Entry 7LHZ (X-ray diffraction, 3.30 A resolution); this record covers chains A and B of the 6 polymer chains in the assembly.

== Chain A ==
Name: DNA topoisomerase 4 subunit B, DNA topoisomerase 4 subunit A chimera
Source organism: Klebsiella pneumoniae 342
Notes: EC 5.6.2.2; fragment: (parE) + (parC)
Reference sequence: chimeric construct of A0A377Y395, A0A486EJ79: residues 390-998 from A0A377Y395 (A0A377Y395_KLEPN) positions 390-631 (offset varies); residues 1001-1490 from A0A486EJ79 positions 1-490 (UniProt number = residue number - 1000)
Sequence (743 residues; numbered 389 to 1498; 367 numbers in that range are skipped by the numbering (no residue carries them; nothing is unmodelled there); the number before each row is that of its first residue):
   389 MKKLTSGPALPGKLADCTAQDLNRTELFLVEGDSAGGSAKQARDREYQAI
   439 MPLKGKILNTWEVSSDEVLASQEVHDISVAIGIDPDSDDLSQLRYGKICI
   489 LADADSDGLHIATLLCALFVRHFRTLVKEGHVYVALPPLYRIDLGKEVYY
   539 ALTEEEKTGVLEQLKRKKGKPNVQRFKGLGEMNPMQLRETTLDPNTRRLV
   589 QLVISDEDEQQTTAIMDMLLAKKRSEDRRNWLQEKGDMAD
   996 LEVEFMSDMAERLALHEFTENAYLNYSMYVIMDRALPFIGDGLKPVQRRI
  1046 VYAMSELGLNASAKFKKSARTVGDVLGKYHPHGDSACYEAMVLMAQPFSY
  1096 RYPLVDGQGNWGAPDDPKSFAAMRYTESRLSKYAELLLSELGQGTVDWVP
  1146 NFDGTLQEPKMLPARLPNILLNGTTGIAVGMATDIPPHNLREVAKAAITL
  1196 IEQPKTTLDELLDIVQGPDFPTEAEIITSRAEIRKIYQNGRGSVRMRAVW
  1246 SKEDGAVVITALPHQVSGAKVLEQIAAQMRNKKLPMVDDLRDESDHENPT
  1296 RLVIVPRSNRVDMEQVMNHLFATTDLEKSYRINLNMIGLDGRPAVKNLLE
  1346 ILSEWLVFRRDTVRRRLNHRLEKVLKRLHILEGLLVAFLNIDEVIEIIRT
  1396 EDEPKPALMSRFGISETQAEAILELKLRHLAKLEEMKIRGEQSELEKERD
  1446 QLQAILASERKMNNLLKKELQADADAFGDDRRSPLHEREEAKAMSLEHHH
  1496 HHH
Disordered / not traced: 389-400, 996-1005, 1484-1498
Construct notes: initiating methionine (389); linker (999-1000); conflict Thr-1255 (Ser255 in A0A486EJ79); expression tag (1491-1498)
Bound ions: Mg2+: Asp-491, Asp-493
Ligand contacts: Y21 ((3S)-10-[(3R)-3-(1-aminocyclopropyl)pyrrolidin-1-yl]-9-fluoro-3-methyl-5-oxo-2,3-dihydro-5H-[1,4]oxazino[2,3,4-ij]quinoline-6-carboxylic acid): Lys-442, Gly-443, Glu-461, Gly-1078, Asp-1079, Ser-1080, Ala-1081
Reported in the primary citation:
  - binding site for Y21: Arg-1119
  - conformationally variable residues (order/disorder transition): Arg-1119

== Chain B ==
Name: DNA topoisomerase 4 subunit B, DNA topoisomerase 4 subunit A chimera
Source organism: Klebsiella pneumoniae 342
Notes: EC 5.6.2.2; fragment: (parE) + (parC)
Reference sequence: chimeric construct of A0A377Y395, A0A486EJ79: residues 390-998 from A0A377Y395 (A0A377Y395_KLEPN) positions 390-631 (offset varies); residues 1001-1490 from A0A486EJ79 positions 1-490 (UniProt number = residue number - 1000)
Sequence (743 residues; numbered 389 to 1498; 367 numbers in that range are skipped by the numbering (no residue carries them; nothing is unmodelled there); the number before each row is that of its first residue):
   389 MKKLTSGPALPGKLADCTAQDLNRTELFLVEGDSAGGSAKQARDREYQAI
   439 MPLKGKILNTWEVSSDEVLASQEVHDISVAIGIDPDSDDLSQLRYGKICI
   489 LADADSDGLHIATLLCALFVRHFRTLVKEGHVYVALPPLYRIDLGKEVYY
   539 ALTEEEKTGVLEQLKRKKGKPNVQRFKGLGEMNPMQLRETTLDPNTRRLV
   589 QLVISDEDEQQTTAIMDMLLAKKRSEDRRNWLQEKG
   992 DMADLEVEFMSDMAERLALHEFTENAYLNYSMYVIMDRALPFIGDGLKPV
  1042 QRRIVYAMSELGLNASAKFKKSARTVGDVLGKYHPHGDSACYEAMVLMAQ
  1092 PFSYRYPLVDGQGNWGAPDDPKSFAAMRYTESRLSKYAELLLSELGQGTV
  1142 DWVPNFDGTLQEPKMLPARLPNILLNGTTGIAVGMATDIPPHNLREVAKA
  1192 AITLIEQPKTTLDELLDIVQGPDFPTEAEIITSRAEIRKIYQNGRGSVRM
  1242 RAVWSKEDGAVVITALPHQVSGAKVLEQIAAQMRNKKLPMVDDLRDESDH
  1292 ENPTRLVIVPRSNRVDMEQVMNHLFATTDLEKSYRINLNMIGLDGRPAVK
  1342 NLLEILSEWLVFRRDTVRRRLNHRLEKVLKRLHILEGLLVAFLNIDEVIE
  1392 IIRTEDEPKPALMSRFGISETQAEAILELKLRHLAKLEEMKIRGEQSELE
  1442 KERDQLQAILASERKMNNLLKKELQADADAFGDDRRSPLHEREEAKAMSL
  1492 EHHHHHH
Disordered / not traced: 389-398, 529-561, 992-1001, 1245-1256, 1277-1308, 1484-1498
Construct notes: initiating methionine (389); linker (999-1000); conflict Thr-1255 (Ser255 in A0A486EJ79); expression tag (1491-1498)
Bound ions: Mg2+: Asp-491, Asp-493
Ligand contacts: Y21 ((3S)-10-[(3R)-3-(1-aminocyclopropyl)pyrrolidin-1-yl]-9-fluoro-3-methyl-5-oxo-2,3-dihydro-5H-[1,4]oxazino[2,3,4-ij]quinoline-6-carboxylic acid): Lys-442, Gly-443, Lys-444, Glu-461, Gly-1078, Asp-1079, Ser-1080, Ala-1081
Reported in the primary citation:
  - binding site for Y21: Arg-1119

== How chain A and chain B interact ==
Residue-residue contacts (59):
  Ser-422(A) / Tyr-1120(B)
  Gly-425(A) / Asn-1105(B)
  Ser-426(A) / Asn-1105(B)
  Gly-568(A) / Tyr-1120(B)
  Glu-569(A) / Gly-1104(B)
  Glu-569(A) / Tyr-1120(B)
  Met-570(A) / Gly-1104(B)
  Met-570(A) / Asn-1105(B)
  Asn-571(A) / Gly-1104(B)
  Pro-572(A) / Gly-1104(B)
  Pro-572(A) / Asn-1105(B)
  Arg-1065(A) / Gly-1068(B)
  Arg-1065(A) / Asp-1069(B)  salt bridge
  Arg-1065(A) / Lys-1073(B)
  Gly-1078(A) / Arg-1119(B)
  Asp-1079(A) / Arg-1119(B)  salt bridge
  Gln-1103(A) / Asn-571(B)  hydrogen bond
  Gly-1104(A) / Glu-569(B)
  Gly-1104(A) / Asn-571(B)  hydrogen bond (backbone-side chain)
  Gly-1104(A) / Pro-572(B)
  Asn-1105(A) / Gly-425(B)  hydrogen bond (side chain-backbone)
  Asn-1105(A) / Ser-426(B)
  Asn-1105(A) / Gln-429(B)  hydrogen bond
  Asn-1105(A) / Pro-572(B)
  Gly-1107(A) / Gln-429(B)
  Ala-1108(A) / Gln-429(B)
  Ser-1114(A) / Gln-429(B)  hydrogen bond
  Tyr-1120(A) / Ser-422(B)
  Tyr-1120(A) / Gly-568(B)
  Tyr-1120(A) / Glu-569(B)
  Ile-1390(A) / Ile-1390(B)  hydrophobic
  Ile-1393(A) / Leu-1422(B)
  Ile-1393(A) / Ala-1426(B)
  Arg-1394(A) / Ile-1386(B)
  Arg-1394(A) / Asp-1387(B)  salt bridge
  Arg-1394(A) / Leu-1425(B)
  Glu-1415(A) / Arg-1423(B)  salt bridge
  Ile-1417(A) / Leu-1422(B)
  Leu-1418(A) / Lys-1421(B)
  Leu-1418(A) / Leu-1422(B)
  Leu-1418(A) / Arg-1423(B)  hydrogen bond (backbone-backbone)
  Glu-1419(A) / Lys-1421(B)  salt bridge
  Glu-1419(A) / Arg-1423(B)  salt bridge
  Leu-1420(A) / Lys-1421(B)
  Leu-1420(A) / Leu-1422(B)  hydrogen bond (backbone-backbone)
  Lys-1421(A) / Leu-1418(B)
  Lys-1421(A) / Glu-1419(B)  salt bridge
  Lys-1421(A) / Leu-1420(B)
  Lys-1421(A) / Lys-1421(B)
  Leu-1422(A) / Ile-1393(B)
  Leu-1422(A) / Ile-1417(B)
  Leu-1422(A) / Leu-1418(B)
  Leu-1422(A) / Leu-1420(B)  hydrogen bond (backbone-backbone)
  Leu-1422(A) / Leu-1422(B)  hydrophobic
  Arg-1423(A) / Glu-1415(B)  salt bridge
  Arg-1423(A) / Leu-1418(B)  hydrogen bond (backbone-backbone)
  Arg-1423(A) / Glu-1419(B)  salt bridge
  Leu-1425(A) / Arg-1394(B)
  Ala-1426(A) / Ile-1393(B)
Other interface residues (no listed pair), chain A (39 interface residues in all): Gln-574, Lys-1059, Gly-1068, Leu-1071, His-1077, Ala-1116, Ala-1117, Ile-1386
Other interface residues (no listed pair), chain B (36 interface residues in all): Met-570, Arg-1065, Gly-1072, Gln-1103, Ala-1116, Thr-1150

== In short ==
39 residues of chain A and 36 residues of chain B are in contact, with 9 hydrogen bonds and 9 salt bridges.
Among the polar pairs are Arg-1065(A)/Asp-1069(B), Asp-1079(A)/Arg-1119(B) and Arg-1394(A)/Asp-1387(B). Chain
A binds compound Y21. From the paper: a binding site for Y21 at Arg-1119(A) and Arg-1119(B); conformational
variability at Arg-1119(A).
Chain A and chain B are both DNA topoisomerase 4 subunit B, DNA topoisomerase 4 subunit A chimera (Klebsiella
pneumoniae 342); the structure, K. pneumoniae Topoisomerase IV (ParE-ParC) in complex with DNA and
(3S)-10-[(3R)-3-(1-aminocyclopropyl)pyrrolidin-1-yl]-9-fluoro-3-methyl-5-oxo-2,3-dihydro-5H-[1,4]oxazino[2,3,4-ij]quinoline-6-carboxylic
acid (compound 25), was determined by X-ray diffraction.
